9CPB - chains AH and AI of the 395 polymer chains in the assembly; structure by electron microscopy, 3.52 A resolution.

Chain AH:
Protein: Tubulin beta-4B chain
Source organism: Bos taurus
Reference sequence: Q3MHM5 (TBB4B_BOVIN); residues 1-445 here = UniProt positions 1-445
Sequence (445 residues; each row starts with the number of its first residue):
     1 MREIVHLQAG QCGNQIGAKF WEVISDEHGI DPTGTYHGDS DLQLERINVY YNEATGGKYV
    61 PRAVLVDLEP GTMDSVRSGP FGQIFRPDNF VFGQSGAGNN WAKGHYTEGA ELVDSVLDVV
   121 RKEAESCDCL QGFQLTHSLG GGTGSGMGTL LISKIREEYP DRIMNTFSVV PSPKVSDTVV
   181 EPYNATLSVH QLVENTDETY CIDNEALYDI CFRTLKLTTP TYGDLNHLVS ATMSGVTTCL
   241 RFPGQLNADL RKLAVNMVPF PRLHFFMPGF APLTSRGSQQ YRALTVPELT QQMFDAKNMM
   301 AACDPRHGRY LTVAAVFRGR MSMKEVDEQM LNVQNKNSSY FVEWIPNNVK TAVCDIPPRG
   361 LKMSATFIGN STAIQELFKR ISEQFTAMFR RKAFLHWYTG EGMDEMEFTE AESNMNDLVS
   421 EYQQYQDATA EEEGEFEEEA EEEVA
Not modelled in the structure: 437-445

Chain AI:
Protein: Tubulin alpha-1D chain
Source organism: Bos taurus
Reference sequence: Q2HJ86 (TBA1D_BOVIN); residue numbers follow UniProt; this construct covers 1-452
Sequence (452 residues; row label = number of the first residue in the row):
     1 MRECISVHVG QAGVQIGNAC WELYCLEHGI QPDGQMPSDK TIGGGDDSFN TFFSETGAGK
    61 HVPRAVFVDL EPTVIDEVRT GTYRQLFHPE QLITGKEDAA NNYARGHYTI GKELIDLVLD
   121 RIRKLADQCT GLQGFLIFHS FGGGTGSGFT SLLMERLSVD YGKKSKLEFS IYPAPQVSTA
   181 VVEPYNSILT THTTLEHSDC AFMVDNEAIY DICRRNLDIE RPTYTNLNRL IGQIVSSITA
   241 SLRFDGALNV DLTEFQTNLV PYPRIHFPLA TYAPVISAEK AYHEQLSVAE ITNACFEPAN
   301 QMVKCDPRHG KYMACCLLYR GDVVPKDVNA AIATIKTKRT IQFVDWCPTG FKVGINYQPP
   361 TVVPGGDLAK VQRAVCMLSN TTAIAEAWAR LDHKFDLMYA KRAFVHWYVG EGMEEGEFSE
   421 AREDMAALEK DYEEVGMDSV EGEGEEEEGD EY
Not modelled in the structure: 441-452

Chain AH / chain AI interface:
Contacting residue pairs (92):
  Met1(AH) - Pro72(AI)  hydrophobic
  Met1(AH) - Gly95(AI)
  Met1(AH) - Lys96(AI)
  Arg2(AH) - Glu71(AI)  salt bridge
  Arg2(AH) - Pro72(AI)
  Arg2(AH) - Thr73(AI)
  Arg2(AH) - Lys96(AI)
  Arg2(AH) - Glu97(AI)
  Arg2(AH) - Asp98(AI)  salt bridge
  Arg46(AH) - Pro72(AI)
  Arg46(AH) - Thr73(AI)
  Arg46(AH) - Asp76(AI)  salt bridge
  Cys129(AH) - Lys96(AI)
  Leu130(AH) - Glu97(AI)
  Gln131(AH) - Glu97(AI)
  Pro243(AH) - Glu77(AI)
  Gly244(AH) - Gln11(AI)
  Gly244(AH) - Gln15(AI)
  Gln245(AH) - Gln11(AI)  hydrogen bond (backbone-side chain)
  Gln245(AH) - Gln15(AI)
  Gln245(AH) - Thr223(AI)
  Gln245(AH) - Tyr224(AI)  hydrogen bond (side chain-backbone)
  Leu246(AH) - Gln11(AI)
  Leu246(AH) - Thr179(AI)
  Leu246(AH) - Tyr224(AI)
  Asn247(AH) - Gln11(AI)  hydrogen bond
  Asn247(AH) - Glu71(AI)
  Asn247(AH) - Thr73(AI)  hydrogen bond
  Asp249(AH) - Asp98(AI)
  Arg251(AH) - Ala100(AI)
  Arg251(AH) - Arg105(AI)
  Lys252(AH) - Asp98(AI)  salt bridge
  Lys252(AH) - Ala100(AI)
  Lys252(AH) - Asn101(AI)
  Ala254(AH) - Trp407(AI)
  Val255(AH) - Ala100(AI)
  Val255(AH) - Asn101(AI)
  Val255(AH) - Asn102(AI)
  Val255(AH) - Phe404(AI)
  Val255(AH) - Trp407(AI)
  Asn256(AH) - Asn101(AI)  hydrogen bond
  Met257(AH) - Phe404(AI)
  Val258(AH) - Phe404(AI)
  Val258(AH) - His406(AI)
  Val258(AH) - Trp407(AI)  hydrogen bond (backbone-side chain)
  Pro259(AH) - Phe404(AI)  hydrogen bond (backbone-backbone)
  Pro259(AH) - His406(AI)  hydrogen bond (backbone-side chain)
  Phe260(AH) - Lys401(AI)
  Phe260(AH) - Arg402(AI)
  Phe260(AH) - Ala403(AI)  hydrophobic
  Phe260(AH) - His406(AI)
  Pro261(AH) - His406(AI)
  Thr312(AH) - Val181(AI)
  Thr312(AH) - Phe404(AI)
  Ser322(AH) - Arg221(AI)
  Ser322(AH) - Pro222(AI)  hydrogen bond (side chain-backbone)
  Ser322(AH) - Thr223(AI)
  Met323(AH) - Tyr210(AI)
  Met323(AH) - Pro222(AI)  hydrogen bond (backbone-backbone)
  Met323(AH) - Tyr224(AI)
  Lys324(AH) - Tyr210(AI)
  Lys324(AH) - Glu220(AI)  salt bridge
  Lys324(AH) - Pro222(AI)  hydrogen bond (backbone-backbone)
  Glu325(AH) - Arg221(AI)  salt bridge
  Asp327(AH) - Val177(AI)
  Asp327(AH) - Thr179(AI)
  Asp327(AH) - Tyr210(AI)  hydrogen bond
  Leu331(AH) - Gln176(AI)
  Leu331(AH) - Val177(AI)
  Glu343(AH) - Leu397(AI)
  Trp344(AH) - Leu397(AI)
  Trp344(AH) - Met398(AI)  hydrogen bond (backbone-backbone)
  Trp344(AH) - Lys401(AI)
  Ile345(AH) - Val181(AI)  hydrophobic
  Ile345(AH) - Met398(AI)  hydrophobic
  Ile345(AH) - Phe404(AI)  hydrophobic
  Pro346(AH) - Lys394(AI)
  Pro346(AH) - Met398(AI)
  Asn347(AH) - Ser178(AI)  hydrogen bond
  Asn347(AH) - Ala180(AI)
  Asn347(AH) - Val181(AI)
  Asn347(AH) - Lys394(AI)
  Val349(AH) - Thr179(AI)
  Val349(AH) - Ala180(AI)
  Val349(AH) - Val181(AI)
  Lys350(AH) - Asn101(AI)
  Lys350(AH) - Thr179(AI)
  Lys350(AH) - Val181(AI)
  Thr351(AH) - Thr179(AI)  hydrogen bond (backbone-backbone)
  Thr429(AH) - Lys401(AI)
  Ala430(AH) - Lys401(AI)
  Glu432(AH) - Lys401(AI)
Other interface residues (no listed pair), chain AH (45 interface residues in all): Glu45, Met321, Glu328, Asn348, Ala428
Other interface residues (no listed pair), chain AI (40 interface residues in all): Val182, Pro184, Arg214, Thr225

Summary:
45 residues of chain AH face 40 of chain AI across their interface; the contacts include 15 hydrogen bonds and
6 salt bridges. Polar pairs include Arg2(AH)-Glu71(AI), Arg2(AH)-Asp98(AI) and Arg46(AH)-Asp76(AI).
Chain AH is Tubulin beta-4B chain and chain AI is Tubulin alpha-1D chain, both from Bos taurus; the structure,
Atomic model of bovine Fallopian tube cilia doublet microtubule (48-nm periodicity), was determined by
electron microscopy together with 9CPC from the same study.
